PDB entry 6YPU | electron microscopy, 2.90 A resolution | chains 2 and f of the 15 polymer chains in the assembly

Chain 2:
Molecule: 16S ribosomal RNA
From: Acinetobacter baumannii (strain ATCC 19606 / DSM 30007 / CIP 70.34 / JCM 6841 / NBRC 109757 / NCIMB 12457 / NCTC 12156 / 81)
Sequence (1544 nucleotides; row label = number of the first residue in the row):
     1 UUUAACUGAA GAGUUUGAUC AUGGCUCAGA UUGAACGCUG GCGGCAGGCU UAACACAUGC
    61 AAGUCGAGCG GGGGAAGGUA GCUUGCUACC GGACCUAGCG GCGGACGGGU GAGUAAUGCU
   121 UAGGAAUCUG CCUAUUAGUG GGGGACAACA UCUCGAAAGG GAUGCUAAUA CCGCAUACGU
   181 CCUACGGGAG AAAGCAGGGG AUCUUCGGAC CUUGCGCUAA UAGAUGAGCC UAAGUCGGAU
   241 UAGCUAGUUG GUGGGGUAAA GGCCUACCAA GGCGACGAUC UGUAGCGGGU CUGAGAGGAU
   301 GAUCCGCCAC ACUGGGACUG AGACACGGCC CAGACUCCUA CGGGAGGCAG CAGUGGGGAA
   361 UAUUGGACAA UGGGGGGAAC CCUGAUCCAG CCAUGCCGCG UGUGUGAAGA AGGCCUUAUG
   421 GUUGUAAAGC ACUUUAAGCG AGGAGGAGGC UACUUUAGUU AAUACCUAGA GAUAGUGGAC
   481 GUUACUCGCA GAAUAAGCAC CGGCUAACUC UGUGCCAGCA GCCGCGGUAA UACAGAGGGU
   541 GCGAGCGUUA AUCGGAUUUA CUGGGCGUAA AGCGUGCGUA GGCGGCUUAU UAAGUCGGAU
   601 GUGAAAUCCC CGAGCUUAAC UUGGGAAUUG CAUUCGAUAC UGGUGAGCUA GAGUAUGGGA
   661 GAGGAUGGUA GAAUUCCAGG UGUAGCGGUG AAAUGCGUAG AGAUCUGGAG GAAUACCGAU
   721 GGCGAAGGCA GCCAUCUGGC CUAAUACUGA CGCUGAGGUA CGAAAGCAUG GGGAGCAAAC
   781 AGGAUUAGAU ACCCUGGUAG UCCAUGCCGU AAACGAUGUC UACUAGCCGU UGGGGCCUUU
   841 GAGGCUUUAG UGGCGCAGCU AACGCGAUAA GUAGACCGCC UGGGGAGUAC GGUCGCAAGA
   901 CUAAAACUCA AAUGAAUUGA CGGGGGCCCG CACAAGCGGU GGAGCAUGUG GUUUAAUUCG
   961 AUGCAACGCG AAGAACCUUA CCUGGCCUUG ACAUACUAGA AACUUUCCAG AGAUGGAUUG
  1021 GUGCCUUCGG GAAUCUAGAU ACAGGUGCUG CAUGGCUGUC GUCAGCUCGU GUCGUGAGAU
  1081 GUUGGGUUAA GUCCCGCAAC GAGCGCAACC CUUUUCCUUA CUUGCCAGCA UUUCGGAUGG
  1141 GAACUUUAAG GAUACUGCCA GUGACAAACU GGAGGAAGGC GGGGACGACG UCAAGUCAUC
  1201 AUGGCCCUUA CGGCCAGGGC UACACACGUG CUACAAUGGU CGGUACAAAG GGUUGCUACA
  1261 CAGCGAUGUG AUGCUAAUCU CAAAAAGCCG AUCGUAGUCC GGAUUGGAGU CUGCAACUCG
  1321 ACUCCAUGAA GUCGGAAUCG CUAGUAAUCG CGGAUCAGAA UGCCGCGGUG AAUACGUUCC
  1381 CGGGCCUUGU ACACACCGCC CGUCACACCA UGGGAGUUUG UUGCACCAGA AGUAGCUAGC
  1441 CUAACUGCAA AGAGGGCGGU UACCACGGUG UGGCCGAUGA CUGGGGUGAA GUCGUAACAA
  1501 GGUAGCCGUA GGGGAACCUG CGGCUGGAUC ACCUCCUUAA CGAA
Not modelled in the structure: 1-2, 78-89, 200-209, 838-842, 924-1544
Metal / ion sites: Mg2+ site 1 near G23 (its only coordinating residue here); Mg2+ site 2: U64, G101 (shared with 1 residue of chain u); Mg2+ site 3 near U96 (its only coordinating residue here); Mg2+ site 4: A112, G113, G285; Mg2+ site 5 near G113 (its only coordinating residue here); Mg2+ site 6: G141, A193; Mg2+ site 7: A170, C171; Mg2+ site 8 near A191 (its only coordinating residue here); Mg2+ site 9 near U252 (its only coordinating residue here); Mg2+ site 10: G253, U265; Mg2+ site 11: G277, A278, U279; Mg2+ site 12: G295, G555; 20 more Mg2+ sites not listed
From the paper describing this entry:
  - conformationally variable residues (side-chain flip): A1489, A1490

Chain f:
Protein: 30S ribosomal protein S5
From: Acinetobacter baumannii (strain ATCC 19606 / DSM 30007 / CIP 70.34 / JCM 6841 / NBRC 109757 / NCIMB 12457 / NCTC 12156 / 81)
Reference sequence: D0CD14 (D0CD14_ACIB2); residues 1-165 here = UniProt positions 1-165
Chain sequence (165 residues; each row starts with the number of its first residue):
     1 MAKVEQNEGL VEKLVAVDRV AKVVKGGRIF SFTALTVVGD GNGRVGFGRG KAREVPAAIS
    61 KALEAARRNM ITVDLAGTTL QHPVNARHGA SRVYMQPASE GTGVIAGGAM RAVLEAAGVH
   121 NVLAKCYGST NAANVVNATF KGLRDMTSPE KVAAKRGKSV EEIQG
Not modelled in the structure: 1-9, 165

Chain 2 / chain f interface:
Contacting residue pairs (38; chain 2 residue first):
  U7(2) with Ser99(f), base contact
  G8(2) with Ala98(f), base contact; Ser99(f), hydrogen bond to the base; Thr102(f), base contact
  A9(2) with Tyr94(f), base contact; Gln96(f), base contact; Leu123(f), phosphate contact; Ala124(f), sugar contact; Tyr127(f), base contact
  A10(2) with Ile105(f), base contact; Ala106(f), sugar contact; Gly107(f), phosphate contact; Ala124(f), sugar contact
  G11(2) with Gly107(f), phosphate contact; Met110(f), phosphate contact; Lys125(f), salt bridge to the phosphate; Cys126(f), hydrogen bond to the phosphate
  A12(2) with Thr130(f), phosphate contact
  G17(2) with Ala21(f), hydrogen bond to the base; Val23(f), base contact; Arg28(f), hydrogen bond to the sugar
  A18(2) with Val20(f), sugar contact; Ala21(f), hydrogen bond to the sugar
  C20(2) with Asn131(f), hydrogen bond to the phosphate
  A21(2) with Ala90(f), phosphate contact; Ser129(f), hydrogen bond to the phosphate; Asn131(f), phosphate contact
  U22(2) with Ala90(f), phosphate contact
  A556(2) with Lys125(f), salt bridge to the phosphate
  U557(2) with Tyr127(f), hydrogen bond to the base
  U860(2) with Arg87(f), salt bridge to the phosphate
  A861(2) with Gly89(f), phosphate contact
  U918(2) with Lys22(f), hydrogen bond to the sugar; Val23(f), hydrogen bond to the sugar
  G919(2) with Val23(f), sugar contact; Val24(f), hydrogen bond to the sugar; Lys25(f), phosphate contact
  A920(2) with Lys25(f), phosphate contact
Also at the interface, not in a pair above, chain 2 (21 interface residues in all): U19, G555, C859
Also at the interface, not in a pair above, chain f (30 interface residues in all): Arg19, Arg111, Asn134

Summary:
21 residues of chain 2 and 30 residues of chain f are in contact; the contacts include 11 hydrogen bonds and 3
salt bridges. Polar pairs include G8(2)-Ser99(f), G17(2)-Ala21(f) and U557(2)-Tyr127(f). U64(2) and G101(2)
coordinate Mg2+ site 2. A112(2), G113(2) and G285(2) form the Mg2+ site 4. From the paper: conformational
variability at A1489(2) and A1490(2).
Here chain 2 is 16S ribosomal RNA and chain f is 30S ribosomal protein S5, both from Acinetobacter baumannii
(strain ATCC 19606 / DSM 30007 / CIP 70.34 / JCM 6841 / NBRC 109757 / NCIMB 12457 / NCTC 12156 / 81). Entry
6YPU (Acinetobacter baumannii ribosome-amikacin complex - 30S subunit body) was determined by electron
microscopy (same publication as 6YS5, 6YT9 and 6YTF).
